Entry 1AR7 (X-ray diffraction, 2.90 A resolution); this record covers chains 1 and 4 of the 5 polymer chains in the assembly.

Chain 1:
Protein: P1/mahoney poliovirus
Organism: Human poliovirus 1
Notes: fragment: virus protomer
UniProtKB: P03300 (POLH_POL1M); residues 1-302 here correspond to UniProt positions 579-880 (UniProt number = residue number + 578)
Chain sequence (302 residues; row label = number of the first residue in the row):
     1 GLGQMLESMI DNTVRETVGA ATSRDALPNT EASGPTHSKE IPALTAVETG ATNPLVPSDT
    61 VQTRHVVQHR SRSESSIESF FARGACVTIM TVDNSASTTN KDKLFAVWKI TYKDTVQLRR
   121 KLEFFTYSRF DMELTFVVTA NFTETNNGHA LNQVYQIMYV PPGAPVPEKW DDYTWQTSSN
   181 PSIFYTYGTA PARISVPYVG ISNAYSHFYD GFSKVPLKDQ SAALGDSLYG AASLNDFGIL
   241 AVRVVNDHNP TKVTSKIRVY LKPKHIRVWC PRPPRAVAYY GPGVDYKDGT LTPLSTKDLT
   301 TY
Disordered / not traced: 1-19
Differences from the reference sequence: engineered mutation Ser-95 (Pro673 in P03300)
Small-molecule neighbours: sphingosine (SPH): Ile-110, Tyr-112, Phe-130, Met-132, Leu-134, Ile-157, Tyr-159, Pro-181, Ile-183, Ile-194, Val-196, Val-199, Tyr-205, Ser-206, His-207, Asp-236, Phe-237, Leu-240

Chain 4:
Protein: P1/mahoney poliovirus
Organism: Human poliovirus 1
Notes: fragment: virus protomer; engineered mutation(s): CHAIN 1, P95S, CHAIN 2, H142Y
UniProtKB: P03299 (POLG_POL1M); residues 2-69 here correspond to UniProt positions 1-68 (UniProt number = residue number - 1)
Chain sequence (68 residues; each row starts with the number of its first residue):
     2 GAQVSSQKVG AHENSNRAYG GSTINYTTIN YYRDSASNAA SKQDFSQDPS KFTEPIKDVL
    62 IKTAPMLN
Disordered / not traced: 15-22

How chain 1 and chain 4 interact:
Pairs across the interface (47):
  Ala-20(1) with Phe-46(4), hydrophobic
  Ala-21(1) with Phe-46(4); Ser-47(4), hydrogen bond (backbone-backbone)
  Thr-22(1) with Asp-45(4); Phe-46(4); Ser-47(4)
  Ser-23(1) with Asp-45(4), hydrogen bond (backbone-backbone); Ser-47(4)
  Arg-24(1) with Ser-7(4), hydrogen bond (side chain-backbone); Gln-8(4); Lys-9(4), hydrogen bond (backbone-side chain)
  Glu-40(1) with Thr-64(4)
  Ile-41(1) with Lys-63(4); Thr-64(4), hydrogen bond (backbone-backbone); Pro-66(4), hydrophobic
  Pro-42(1) with Lys-63(4)
  Thr-45(1) with Met-67(4)
  Ala-46(1) with Met-67(4); Leu-68(4), hydrophobic
  Thr-49(1) with Ile-57(4); Met-67(4)
  Gly-50(1) with Pro-56(4)
  Ala-51(1) with Thr-54(4)
  Thr-52(1) with Thr-54(4), hydrogen bond (backbone-backbone)
  Pro-54(1) with Glu-55(4); Leu-61(4)
  Leu-55(1) with Lys-63(4)
  Val-56(1) with Lys-63(4)
  Asp-59(1) with Lys-63(4), salt bridge
  Ser-71(1) with Lys-9(4), hydrogen bond
  Ser-76(1) with Asp-45(4)
  Glu-78(1) with Ala-41(4); Lys-43(4); Asp-45(4)
  Asp-131(1) with Ala-37(4)
  Ser-195(1) with Ala-37(4), hydrogen bond (side chain-backbone); Ser-38(4)
  Val-196(1) with Ala-37(4)
  Pro-197(1) with Ala-37(4), hydrophobic
  Lys-264(1) with Ala-37(4), hydrogen bond (side chain-backbone); Ser-38(4); Asn-39(4), hydrogen bond (side chain-backbone)
  His-265(1) with Ser-36(4); Asn-39(4), hydrogen bond (side chain-backbone); Ala-40(4), hydrogen bond (side chain-backbone); Ala-41(4)
  Pro-271(1) with Phe-53(4)
Also at the interface, not in a pair above, chain 1 (32 interface residues in all): Lys-39, Asn-53, Ser-79, Ala-82
Also at the interface, not in a pair above, chain 4 (25 interface residues in all): Ala-65

Summary:
Chain 1 and chain 4 form an interface of 32 and 25 residues respectively; the contacts include 12 hydrogen
bonds and 1 salt bridge. Polar pairs include Asp-59(1)/Lys-63(4), Arg-24(1)/Ser-7(4) and Arg-24(1)/Lys-9(4).
Chain 1 binds sphingosine.
Here chain 1 is P1/mahoney poliovirus and chain 4 is P1/mahoney poliovirus, both from Human poliovirus 1.
Entry 1AR7 (P1/mahoney poliovirus, double mutant P1095S + H2142Y) was determined by X-ray diffraction (same
publication as 1AR6, 1AR8, 1AR9, 1ASJ and 1AL2).
